PDB entry 2VWP | X-ray diffraction, 2.01 A resolution | chain A

Chain A:
Protein: Glucose dehydrogenase
From: Haloferax mediterranei
Notes: EC 1.1.1.47
Reference sequence: Q977U7 (Q977U7_HALME); residues 1-357 here = UniProt positions 1-357
Chain sequence (357 residues; numbered 1 to 357; the number before each row is that of its first residue):
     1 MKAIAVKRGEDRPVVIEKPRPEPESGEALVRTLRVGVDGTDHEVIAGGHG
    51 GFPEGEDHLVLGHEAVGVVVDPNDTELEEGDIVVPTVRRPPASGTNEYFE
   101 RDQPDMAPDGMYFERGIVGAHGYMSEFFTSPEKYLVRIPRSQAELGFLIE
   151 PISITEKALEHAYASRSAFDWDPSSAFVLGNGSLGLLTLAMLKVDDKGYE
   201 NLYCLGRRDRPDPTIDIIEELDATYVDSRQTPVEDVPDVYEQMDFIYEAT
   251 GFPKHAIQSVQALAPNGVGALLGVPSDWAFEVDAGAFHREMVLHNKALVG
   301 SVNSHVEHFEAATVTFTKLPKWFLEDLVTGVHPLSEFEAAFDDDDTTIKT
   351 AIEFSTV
Swiss-Prot annotation at these positions:
  - binding site (Zn(2+)): D38, H63, E64, E150
  - binding site (substrate): T40, H49, E114, E150, N303
  - binding site (NADP(+)): N181 to L184, R207, R208, S228, L272 to V274, S301 to N303
  - mutagenesis: D172 (D172K: Does not affect the kinetic parameters but results in a slightly less halotolerant protein), D216 (D216K: Does not affect the kinetic parameters but results in a slightly less halotolerant protein), D344 (D344K: Does not affect the kinetic parameters and has no effect on the salt activity profile)
Ion coordination: Zn2+: H63, E64, E150
Residues lining bound ligands: NADPH (NDP; NADPH dihydro-nicotinamide-adenine-dinucleotide phosphate): D38, E43, I154, G180, N181, G182, S183, L184, G185, L205, G206, R207, R208, S228, A249, T250, G251, F252, H255, L272, G273, V274, V292, S301, V302, N303
Reported in the primary citation:
  - Zn2+ coordination: H63, E64, E150

Summary:
Ligands of chain A: NADPH. The Zn2+ site is built by H63, E64 and E150. UniProt lists 4 Zn2+-binding residues,
5 substrate-binding residues, 13 NADP+-binding residues and 3 mutagenesis sites. The paper reports Zn2+
coordination by H63, E64 and E150.
Chain A is Glucose dehydrogenase (Haloferax mediterranei); the structure, Haloferax mediterranei glucose
dehydrogenase in complex with NADPH and Zn, was determined by X-ray diffraction together with 2VWG, 2VWH and
2VWQ from the same study.
